Entry 8SAS (electron microscopy, 4.00 A resolution); this record covers chains M and N of the 12 polymer chains in the assembly.

# Chain M
Molecule: DH270.5 variable heavy chian
From: Homo sapiens
Chain sequence (127 residues; numbered 1 to 127; the number before each row is that of its first residue):
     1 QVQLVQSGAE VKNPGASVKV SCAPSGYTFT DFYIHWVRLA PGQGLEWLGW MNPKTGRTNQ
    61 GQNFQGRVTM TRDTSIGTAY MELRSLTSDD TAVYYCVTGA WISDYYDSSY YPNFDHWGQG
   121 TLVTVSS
Cystine bridges: C22-C96

# Chain N
Molecule: DH270.5 variable light chain
From: Homo sapiens
Chain sequence (111 residues; each row starts with the number of its first residue):
   231 LPVLTQPASV SGSPGQSITI SCTGTIYDVG KFDLVSWYQH HPGKAPKYLI YEVKKWPSGV
   291 SHRFSGSKSG NTASLTISGL QVEDEADYYC CSFGGSAAVV CGGGTKVTVL G
Cystine bridges: C252-C320, C321-C331

# Chain M / chain N interface
Residue-residue contacts (39; chain M residue first):
  L39(M) with H270(N); Y319(N)
  Q43(M) with Y319(N), hydrogen bond (backbone-side chain)
  G44(M) with G332(N); G333(N)
  L45(M) with Y319(N), hydrophobic; C331(N), hydrophobic; G332(N)
  W47(M) with A328(N), hydrophobic; V329(N)
  W50(M) with A328(N)
  N59(M) with A327(N), hydrogen bond (side chain-backbone); A328(N)
  Q62(M) with L231(N)
  N63(M) with L231(N)
  Y95(M) with A275(N), hydrophobic
  Y110(M) with L264(N), hydrophobic; F323(N), hydrophobic; V329(N)
  Y111(M) with L264(N), hydrophobic
  P112(M) with L264(N); S266(N), hydrogen bond (backbone-side chain); Y268(N), hydrogen bond (backbone-side chain); S322(N); F323(N); V329(N), hydrophobic
  N113(M) with V265(N); S266(N); Y268(N); Y278(N); Y281(N); E282(N)
  F114(M) with Y268(N), hydrogen bond (backbone-side chain); Y278(N)
  D115(M) with Y278(N)
  W117(M) with Y268(N), hydrophobic; A275(N), hydrophobic; P276(N), hydrogen bond (side chain-backbone)
  G118(M) with A275(N)
Other interface residues (no listed pair), chain M (20 interface residues in all): A40, G42
Other interface residues (no listed pair), chain N (23 interface residues in all): P232, K274, C321

# In short
The interface between chain M and chain N involves 20 residues on one side and 23 on the other; the contacts
include 6 hydrogen bonds. Among the polar pairs are Q43(M)-Y319(N), N59(M)-A327(N) and P112(M)-S266(N).
Chain M is DH270.5 variable heavy chian and chain N is DH270.5 variable light chain, both from Homo sapiens;
the structure, CryoEM structure of DH270.5-CH848.10.17, was determined by electron microscopy together with
8SAL, 8SAN, 8SAQ, 8SAR, 8SAT, 8SAU and 9 further entries from the same study.
